Entry 8Q9T (electron microscopy, 2.84 A resolution); this record covers chains A and E of the 5 polymer chains in the assembly.

== Chain A ==
Protein: Antiviral helicase SKI2
Organism: Saccharomyces cerevisiae
UniProt: P35207 (SKI2_YEAST); residues 1-1287 here = UniProt positions 1-1287
Sequence (1287 residues; row label = number of the first residue in the row):
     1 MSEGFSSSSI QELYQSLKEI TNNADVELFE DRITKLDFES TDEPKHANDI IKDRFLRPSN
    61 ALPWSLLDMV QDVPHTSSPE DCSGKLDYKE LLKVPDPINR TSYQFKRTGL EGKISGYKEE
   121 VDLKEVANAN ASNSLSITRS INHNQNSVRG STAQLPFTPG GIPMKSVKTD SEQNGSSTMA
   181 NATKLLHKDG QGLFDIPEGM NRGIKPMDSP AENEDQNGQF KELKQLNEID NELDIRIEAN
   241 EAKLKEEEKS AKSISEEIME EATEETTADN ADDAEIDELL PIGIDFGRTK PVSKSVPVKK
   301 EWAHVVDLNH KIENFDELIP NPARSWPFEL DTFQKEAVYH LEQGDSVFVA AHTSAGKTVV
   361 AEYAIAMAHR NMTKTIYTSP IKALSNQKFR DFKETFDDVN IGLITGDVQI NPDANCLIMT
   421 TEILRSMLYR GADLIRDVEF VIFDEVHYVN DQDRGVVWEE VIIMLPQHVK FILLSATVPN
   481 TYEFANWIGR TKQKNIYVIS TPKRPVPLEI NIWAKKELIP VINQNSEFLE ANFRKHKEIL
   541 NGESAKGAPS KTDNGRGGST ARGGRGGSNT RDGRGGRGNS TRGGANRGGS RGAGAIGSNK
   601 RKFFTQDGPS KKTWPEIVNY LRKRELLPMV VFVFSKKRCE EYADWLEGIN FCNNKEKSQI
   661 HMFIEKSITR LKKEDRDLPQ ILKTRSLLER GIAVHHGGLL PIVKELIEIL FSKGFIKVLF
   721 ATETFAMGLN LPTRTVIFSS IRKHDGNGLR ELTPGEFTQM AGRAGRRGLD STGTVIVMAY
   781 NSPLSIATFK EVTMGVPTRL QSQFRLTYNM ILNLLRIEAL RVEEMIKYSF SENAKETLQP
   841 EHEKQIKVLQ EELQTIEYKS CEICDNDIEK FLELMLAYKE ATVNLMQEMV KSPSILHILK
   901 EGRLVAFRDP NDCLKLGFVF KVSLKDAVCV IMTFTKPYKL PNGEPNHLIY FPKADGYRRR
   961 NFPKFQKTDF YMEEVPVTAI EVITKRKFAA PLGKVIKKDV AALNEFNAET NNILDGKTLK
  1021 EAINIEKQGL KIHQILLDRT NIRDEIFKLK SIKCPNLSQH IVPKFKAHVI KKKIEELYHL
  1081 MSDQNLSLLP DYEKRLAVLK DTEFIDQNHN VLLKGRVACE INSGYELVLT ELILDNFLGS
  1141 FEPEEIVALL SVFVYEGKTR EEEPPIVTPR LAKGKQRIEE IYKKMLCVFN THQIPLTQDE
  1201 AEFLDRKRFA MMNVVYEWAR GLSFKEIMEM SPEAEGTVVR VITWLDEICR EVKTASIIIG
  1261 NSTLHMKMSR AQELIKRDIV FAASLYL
Unresolved in the structure: 1-11, 20-29, 38-46, 74-86, 125, 164-176, 208-222, 231-269, 282-300, 307-314, 514, 540-609, 746, 781, 1023
Swiss-Prot annotation at these positions:
  - region: Arg556 to Arg577 (RNA-binding RGG-box)
  - motif: Asp444 to His447 (DEVH box)
  - binding site (ATP): Ala351 to Thr358
  - modified residue: Ser209 (Phosphoserine)

== Chain E ==
Protein: Superkiller protein 3
Organism: Saccharomyces cerevisiae
UniProt: P17883 (SKI3_YEAST); numbering as in UniProt (aligned over 1-1432)
Sequence (1436 residues; numbered -3 to 1432; the number before each row is that of its first residue; numbers below 1 keep their minus sign (Gly-3 is residue -3)):
    -3 GPDSMSDIKQ LLKEAKQELT NRDYEETIEI SEKVLKLDPD NYFAHIFLGK ALSSLPASNN
    57 VSSNRNLERA TNHYVSAAKL VPDNLLAWKG LFLLFRTTEV VPDILSYDEY FDLCGQYADA
   117 LLKQEQSQVE LINDIKLLKK THPDCQKAFY QHLKPGSLMA ETIGRHLSTP QDALLNLIKI
   177 LSNIETTEIG KTLSQNRLKL KASDPDYQIK LNSFSWEIIK NSEIDQLYNQ LVNILADDQK
   237 RSEIENQWLE YRIKVLKSMP LDVKKDFFTK VKEMVEDMVL VNHQSLLAWQ KYFEWTDYED
   297 LDNMDAPLII KYFKKFPKDP LAMILYSWLS SKLSKYDIKS LESANKPPEG HKKTEKETDI
   357 KDVDETNEDE VKDRVEDEVK DRVEDEVKDQ DEEAKEDEEE DLDDIEIGLL EEEVVTVLTE
   417 NIVKCKNNIL AHRILCQYYL LTKEYEAALP YIKNGISLIA YNIKDLGVHL PLTKREFSLD
   477 LATVYTYVDA PKDHNAALKL YDNILSGDFS NIQAKMGKGI IFIERKNWKD AMTLLTQVHE
   537 QSPNNLEVLS ELSWSKAHMG YMDEALAGLD TVIKGIKGMD LRSIDFRALN LWRQAKVYIM
   597 KHASINDAKQ ENVKCAFKLL IQSIKILDTF APGFSTLGDI YCHYYKDHLR AFKCYFKAFD
   657 LDAGDYTAAK YITETYASKP NWQAASSIAS RLIKGEKAKA ELRSNNWPFR VVGIAHLEKQ
   717 EESDSIEWFQ SALRVDPNDV ESWVGLGQAY HACGRIEASI KVFDKAIQLR PSHTFAQYFK
   777 AISLCDVGEY LESLDILEKV CQEAATEESF QIGLVEVLMR CSLDLYSQGF LLKSVSIAKD
   837 TIERIKIIIS ELKCENQQVW IYLSQVLRLF IWIESKVDTL PVESLVSIFE NSQFSGSEEI
   897 DSVDNIKIDT LLDSTTDDNV SIACKFLILA SKYSVSDQKF TDIAGTVRAS YWYNIGISEL
   957 TAFITLKEPQ YRDAAIFAFK KSIQLQSNTS ETWIGLGIAT MDINFRVSQH CFIKATALEP
  1017 KATNTWFNLA MLGLKKKDTE FAQQVLNKLQ SLAPQDSSPW LGMALILEEQ GDIIGSSKLF
  1077 AHSFILSNGR SKAAQFMYAK NVLENHINNG DDERDIETVE KLTTASIALE QFFKKSPDSQ
  1137 FALQCALLTL ERLHHYENAN ELANRLIGIL EKKFEKTQDE RELFNFAIIK GQFARIHLGL
  1197 GNFELSIENA DLSQGIISES SDEKSMKTKI SNHICLGLSY FFLNDFDQTL NQFQELLSIS
  1257 KDSKHLVVLI AKVLYDVGES DTKEIALQEL TEYIATSGAD LLVTLTIAAM SILDDKREDL
  1317 SIILEELKAL PLSKQIIDKH KDAPYLIEEI TKRLYRNDTG KQVWQRSAYF FPNNLKVWER
  1377 LDKNIQRRIA SNGQNKVTAE EMSKLYCESK NLRSIQRGMF LCPWNVTAVK ALNECF
Unresolved in the structure: -3 to 280, 342-400, 462-464, 486, 601-603, 659-660, 889-893, 933-939, 1171-1173, 1217-1219, 1239-1240, 1254-1257
Construct notes: expression tag (-3 to 0)

== How chain A and chain E interact ==
Pairs across the interface (197):
  Leu13(A) - Val1422(E)  hydrophobic
  Leu13(A) - Val1425(E)  hydrophobic
  Tyr14(A) - Met1415(E)
  Tyr14(A) - Pro1419(E)  hydrogen bond (side chain-backbone)
  Ser16(A) - Asn1429(E)
  Leu17(A) - Val1425(E)  hydrophobic
  Leu17(A) - Asn1429(E)
  Glu30(A) - Leu1408(E)
  Asp31(A) - Asn1407(E)
  Asp31(A) - Arg1409(E)
  Arg32(A) - Lys1406(E)
  Arg32(A) - Asn1407(E)
  Arg32(A) - Leu1408(E)  hydrogen bond (backbone-backbone)
  Ile33(A) - Lys1406(E)
  Thr34(A) - Lys1406(E)  hydrogen bond (backbone-backbone)
  Thr34(A) - Ile1411(E)
  Thr34(A) - Ala1427(E)  hydrogen bond (side chain-backbone)
  Thr34(A) - Glu1430(E)
  Thr34(A) - Cys1431(E)
  Lys35(A) - Glu1430(E)  hydrogen bond (side chain-backbone)
  Leu36(A) - Lys1426(E)
  Leu36(A) - Glu1430(E)
  Asn48(A) - Leu1309(E)
  Asn48(A) - Arg1349(E)  hydrogen bond
  Ile50(A) - Tyr1341(E)
  Ile51(A) - Ala1305(E)  hydrophobic
  Arg54(A) - Asp1338(E)  salt bridge
  Phe55(A) - Lys1268(E)
  Phe55(A) - Ala1305(E)  hydrophobic
  Phe55(A) - Asp1338(E)
  Leu56(A) - Tyr1271(E)  hydrophobic
  Leu56(A) - Asp1272(E)
  Leu56(A) - Met1306(E)  hydrophobic
  Leu56(A) - Leu1309(E)  hydrophobic
  Pro58(A) - Phe1237(E)  hydrophobic
  Pro58(A) - Asp1272(E)
  Ser59(A) - Leu1234(E)
  Asn60(A) - Leu1194(E)
  Asn60(A) - Gly1195(E)
  Asn60(A) - Phe1238(E)
  Ala61(A) - His1150(E)
  Leu62(A) - His1150(E)
  Leu62(A) - Arg1191(E)
  Pro63(A) - Glu1109(E)
  Trp64(A) - Asp1107(E)
  Trp64(A) - Asp1108(E)
  Trp64(A) - Glu1109(E)  hydrogen bond (backbone-side chain)
  Trp64(A) - Val1115(E)  hydrophobic
  Trp64(A) - Arg1148(E)  hydrogen bond (side chain-backbone)
  Ser65(A) - His1261(E)
  Leu66(A) - Leu1265(E)  hydrophobic
  Leu67(A) - Arg1148(E)
  Asp68(A) - Ile1103(E)
  Asp68(A) - Arg1148(E)  salt bridge
  Met69(A) - Lys1223(E)
  Val70(A) - Arg1191(E)
  Val70(A) - Lys1223(E)
  Val70(A) - Ile1226(E)  hydrophobic
  Val70(A) - Ser1227(E)
  Gln71(A) - Ile1103(E)
  Gln71(A) - Leu1144(E)  hydrogen bond (side chain-backbone)
  Gln71(A) - Arg1148(E)  hydrogen bond
  Gln71(A) - Arg1191(E)
  Gln71(A) - Lys1223(E)  hydrogen bond (backbone-side chain)
  Val73(A) - Leu1144(E)  hydrophobic
  Tyr88(A) - Met1027(E)  hydrophobic
  Leu91(A) - Phe1023(E)
  Leu91(A) - Met1027(E)  hydrophobic
  Leu91(A) - Leu1057(E)  hydrophobic
  Leu91(A) - Ala1089(E)  hydrophobic
  Leu92(A) - Met997(E)  hydrophobic
  Leu92(A) - Asn1024(E)
  Leu92(A) - Met1027(E)  hydrophobic
  Lys93(A) - Ile994(E)
  Lys93(A) - Asn1020(E)
  Val94(A) - Leu956(E)  hydrophobic
  Val94(A) - Thr957(E)
  Val94(A) - Ile960(E)  hydrophobic
  Pro95(A) - Tyr949(E)
  Asp96(A) - Tyr949(E)  hydrogen bond (backbone-side chain)
  Pro97(A) - Arg864(E)
  Pro97(A) - Asn950(E)
  Ile98(A) - Ser946(E)  hydrogen bond (backbone-side chain)
  Ile98(A) - Tyr949(E)  hydrophobic
  Ile98(A) - Asn950(E)  hydrogen bond (backbone-side chain)
  Asn99(A) - Gln854(E)
  Arg100(A) - Thr985(E)
  Thr101(A) - Gln854(E)
  Tyr103(A) - Glu804(E)  hydrogen bond
  Tyr103(A) - Ser805(E)
  Tyr103(A) - Ile808(E)
  Tyr103(A) - Asn852(E)  hydrogen bond
  Gln104(A) - Gln716(E)
  Phe105(A) - Glu714(E)
  Phe105(A) - Phe771(E)  hydrophobic
  Phe105(A) - Tyr774(E)  hydrophobic
  Phe105(A) - Phe775(E)  hydrophobic
  Phe105(A) - Ser805(E)
  Lys106(A) - Glu714(E)
  Arg107(A) - Pro676(E)
  Arg107(A) - Trp678(E)  hydrogen bond (backbone-side chain)
  Arg107(A) - Ile710(E)
  Arg107(A) - Leu713(E)
  Arg107(A) - Glu714(E)
  Arg107(A) - Gln744(E)  hydrogen bond
  Thr108(A) - Ala673(E)
  Gly109(A) - Ala673(E)  hydrogen bond (backbone-backbone)
  Gly109(A) - Trp678(E)
  Leu110(A) - Thr669(E)
  Leu110(A) - Glu670(E)
  Leu110(A) - Ala673(E)  hydrophobic
  Leu110(A) - Arg706(E)  hydrogen bond (backbone-side chain)
  Leu110(A) - Val707(E)  hydrophobic
  Glu111(A) - Arg706(E)  hydrogen bond (backbone-side chain)
  Glu111(A) - Glu737(E)
  Gly112(A) - Ile710(E)
  Gly112(A) - Glu737(E)
  Lys113(A) - Glu737(E)
  Ile114(A) - Phe771(E)  hydrophobic
  Ile114(A) - Phe775(E)  hydrophobic
  Tyr117(A) - Glu803(E)
  Tyr117(A) - Glu804(E)
  Tyr117(A) - Ser805(E)
  Glu119(A) - Asn852(E)
  Glu119(A) - Gln854(E)
  Asn133(A) - Glu1015(E)
  Ile137(A) - Cys749(E)
  Ile137(A) - Gly750(E)
  Ile141(A) - Ile752(E)  hydrophobic
  His143(A) - Val783(E)
  His143(A) - Gly784(E)
  His143(A) - Tyr786(E)
  His143(A) - Asp820(E)  salt bridge
  Ala153(A) - Gln1051(E)
  Leu155(A) - Lys1017(E)
  Met179(A) - Ser983(E)
  Met179(A) - Leu1014(E)  hydrophobic
  Leu186(A) - Ile1009(E)  hydrophobic
  Phe194(A) - His1006(E)
  Phe194(A) - Ile1009(E)  hydrophobic
  Asp195(A) - Gln1005(E)  hydrogen bond (backbone-side chain)
  Ile196(A) - Ile1009(E)
  Pro197(A) - Ile1009(E)
  Pro197(A) - Trp1022(E)  hydrophobic
  Pro197(A) - Leu1025(E)  hydrophobic
  Glu198(A) - Trp1022(E)
  Met200(A) - Phe1037(E)  hydrophobic
  Met200(A) - Gln1040(E)
  Met200(A) - Val1041(E)  hydrophobic
  Arg202(A) - Asp1034(E)  salt bridge
  Arg202(A) - Glu1036(E)  salt bridge
  Arg202(A) - Phe1037(E)
  Gly203(A) - Gln1005(E)
  Gly203(A) - Asp1034(E)
  Ile204(A) - Phe1001(E)
  Ile204(A) - Gln1005(E)
  Ile204(A) - Leu1028(E)  hydrophobic
  Ile204(A) - Asp1034(E)
  Ile204(A) - Phe1037(E)  hydrophobic
  Lys205(A) - Asp1034(E)  hydrogen bond (backbone-side chain)
  Pro206(A) - Phe1001(E)  hydrophobic
  Pro206(A) - Lys1032(E)
  Met207(A) - Lys1032(E)  hydrogen bond (backbone-backbone)
  Ile229(A) - Ser983(E)
  Asp272(A) - Phe613(E)
  Asp273(A) - Arg646(E)  hydrogen bond (backbone-side chain)
  Ile276(A) - Arg646(E)
  Asp277(A) - Arg646(E)
  Asn371(A) - Gln726(E)
  Asn371(A) - Tyr746(E)  hydrogen bond (backbone-side chain)
  Met372(A) - Ala754(E)
  Met372(A) - Lys757(E)
  Met372(A) - Val758(E)  hydrophobic
  Met372(A) - Lys761(E)
  Asn415(A) - Lys757(E)
  Arg436(A) - Gly750(E)
  Arg436(A) - Arg751(E)
  Asp437(A) - Arg751(E)
  Asp437(A) - Ile752(E)
  Asp437(A) - Glu753(E)
  Val438(A) - Arg751(E)
  His468(A) - Arg751(E)
  His897(A) - Ile403(E)
  Leu924(A) - Asp656(E)
  Lys925(A) - Asp656(E)  hydrogen bond (backbone-side chain)
  Lys1027(A) - Glu402(E)
  Lys1027(A) - Gly404(E)
  Lys1027(A) - Leu406(E)
  His1033(A) - Glu408(E)
  His1033(A) - Thr412(E)
  Leu1113(A) - Gln1046(E)
  Arg1116(A) - Ser1047(E)
  Arg1116(A) - Pro1050(E)
  Ile1257(A) - His1078(E)  hydrogen bond (backbone-side chain)
  Ile1258(A) - Trp1056(E)
  Ile1259(A) - Trp1056(E)
  Gly1260(A) - His1078(E)
Other interface residues (no listed pair), chain A (127 interface residues in all): Ala47, Lys52, Arg57, Asp72, Lys89, Glu90, Ser102, Val121, Ser132, Thr138, Ala182, Leu193, Lys224, Asn227, Asn321, Thr373, Glu439, Glu818, Pro893, Ser894, Ser923, Glu1026, Gly1029, Val1111, Leu1112, Ser1262
Other interface residues (no listed pair), chain E (175 interface residues in all): Leu405, Val411, Tyr637, Leu657, Lys666, Ser674, Arg687, Trp703, Arg730, Trp739, Val740, Gly741, Ala748, Asp782, Gln853, Ile857, Gln861, Thr942, Val943, Ile953, Asn984, Glu987, Trp989, Ile990, Val1003, Lys1010, Ala1013, Gly1029, Leu1030, Lys1031, Lys1033, Leu1048, Leu1061, Asn1104, Gly1106, Thr1114, Leu1118, Glu1147, Tyr1152, Phe1199, Ile1230, Leu1262, Val1269, Leu1301, Thr1302, Lys1337, Leu1342, Glu1345

== Summary ==
127 residues of chain A face 175 of chain E across their interface; the contacts include 28 hydrogen bonds and
5 salt bridges. Polar pairs include Arg54(A)-Asp1338(E), Asp68(A)-Arg1148(E) and His143(A)-Asp820(E). UniProt
lists 8 ATP-binding residues on chain A.
Chain A is Antiviral helicase SKI2 and chain E is Superkiller protein 3, both from Saccharomyces cerevisiae;
the structure, CryoEM structure of a S. Cerevisiae Ski238 complex bound to RNA, was determined by electron
microscopy together with 8QCF, 8QCA and 8QCB from the same study.
